PDB entry 5N4T | X-ray diffraction, 1.16 A resolution | chain A

[Chain A]
Name: Beta-lactamase VIM-2
Organism: Pseudomonas aeruginosa
UniProtKB: Q9K2N0 (Q9K2N0_PSEAI); numbering as in UniProt (aligned over 30-263)
Sequence (234 residues; numbered 30 to 263; the number before each row is that of its first residue):
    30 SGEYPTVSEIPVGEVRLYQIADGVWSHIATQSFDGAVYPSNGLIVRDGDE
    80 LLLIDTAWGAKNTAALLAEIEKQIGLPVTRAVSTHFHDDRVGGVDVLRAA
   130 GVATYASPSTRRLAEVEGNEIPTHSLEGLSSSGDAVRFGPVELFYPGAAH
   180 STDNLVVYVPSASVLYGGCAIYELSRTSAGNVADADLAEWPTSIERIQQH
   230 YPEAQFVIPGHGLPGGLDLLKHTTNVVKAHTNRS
Ion coordination: Zn2+ site 1: His-114, His-116, His-179 (together with R59); Zn2+ site 2: Asp-118, Cys-198, His-240 (together with R59); Zn2+ site 3: His-153, His-251 (together with benzoic acid, formate)
Residues lining bound ligands:
  - benzoic acid (BEZ): Thr-206, His-251, Asn-254, Val-255, Ala-258
  - R59 ((2S)-3-(1H-indol-3-yl)-2-[[(2S)-2-methyl-3-sulfanyl-propanoyl]amino]propanoic acid): Phe-62, Tyr-67, Trp-87, His-114, His-116, Asp-118, His-179, Cys-198, Tyr-201, Arg-205, Gly-209, Asn-210, His-240

[Summary]
Ligands of chain A: compound R59 and benzoic acid. His-114, His-116 and His-179 form the Zn2+ site 1. Asp-118,
Cys-198 and His-240 form the Zn2+ site 2.
Chain A is Beta-lactamase VIM-2 (Pseudomonas aeruginosa); the structure, VIM-2 metallo-beta-lactamase in
complex with ((S)-3-mercapto-2-methylpropanoyl)-L-tryptophan (Compound 4), was determined by X-ray diffraction
together with 5N4S, 5N55, 5N58 and 5NAI from the same study.
